6E9H - chains A and B; structure by X-ray diffraction, 2.00 A resolution.

Chain A:
Molecule: Bovine ultralong antibody BOV-3 heavy chain
Source organism: Bos taurus
Notes: antibody fragment or engineered binder
Chain sequence (276 residues; numbered 27 to 302; the number before each row is that of its first residue):
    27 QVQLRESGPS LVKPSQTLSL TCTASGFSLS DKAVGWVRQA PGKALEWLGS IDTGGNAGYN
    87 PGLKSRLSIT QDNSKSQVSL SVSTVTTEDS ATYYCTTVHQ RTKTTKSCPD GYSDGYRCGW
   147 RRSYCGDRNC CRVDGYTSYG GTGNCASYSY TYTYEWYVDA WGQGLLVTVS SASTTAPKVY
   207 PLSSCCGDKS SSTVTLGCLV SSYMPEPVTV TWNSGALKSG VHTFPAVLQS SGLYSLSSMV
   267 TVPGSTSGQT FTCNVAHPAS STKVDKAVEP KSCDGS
Not modelled in the structure: 27-28, 162-168, 214-215, 270-274, 297-302
Cystine bridges: C48-C121, C134-C156, C144-C157, C151-C171, C224-C279

Chain B:
Molecule: Bovine ultralong antibody BOV-3 light chain
Source organism: Bos taurus
UniProtKB: Q3T101 (Q3T101_BOVIN); the author numbering skips numbers that UniProt does not, so the offset changes along the chain: 1-9 = UniProt 20-28; 11-217 = UniProt 29-235
Chain sequence (216 residues; numbered 1 to 217; 1 number in that range is skipped by the numbering (no residue carries it; nothing is unmodelled there); the number before each row is that of its first residue):
     1 EAVLNQPSS
    11 VSGSLGQRVS ITCSGSSSNV GNGYVSWYQL IPGSAPRTLI YGDTSRASGV PDRFSGSRSG
    71 NTATLTISSL QAEDEADYFC ASAEDSSSNA VFGSGTTLTV LGQPKSPPSV TLFPPSTEEL
   131 NGNKATLVCL ISDFYPGSVT VVWKADGSTI TRNVETTRAS KQSNSKYAAS SYLSLTSSDW
   191 KSKGSYSCEV THEGSTVTKT VKPSECS
Not modelled in the structure: 1
Sequence notes: conflict E1 (Gln20 in Q3T101), N5 (Thr24 in Q3T101), A82 (Pro100 in Q3T101)
Cystine bridges: C23-C90, C139-C198

Interface between chain A and chain B:
Residue-residue contacts - 85 pairs, chain A then chain B:
  Q65(A) - L40(B)
  Q65(A) - F89(B)
  A70(A) - F89(B)  hydrophobic
  A70(A) - G103(B)
  A70(A) - S104(B)
  L71(A) - L40(B)  hydrophobic
  L71(A) - F89(B)  hydrophobic
  L71(A) - F102(B)
  E72(A) - F102(B)
  W73(A) - S98(B)  hydrogen bond (side chain-backbone)
  W73(A) - A100(B)
  W73(A) - F102(B)
  G84(A) - S98(B)
  P87(A) - N99(B)
  Y120(A) - P46(B)
  H125(A) - Y34(B)
  Q126(A) - S97(B)
  Q126(A) - S98(B)
  R127(A) - S97(B)
  T128(A) - S97(B)  hydrogen bond
  Y178(A) - N32(B)  hydrogen bond (backbone-side chain)
  T179(A) - N32(B)
  Y180(A) - N32(B)  hydrogen bond (backbone-side chain)
  Y180(A) - Y34(B)
  Y180(A) - A93(B)
  Y180(A) - D95(B)
  Y180(A) - S96(B)
  Y180(A) - S97(B)
  E181(A) - Y34(B)
  E181(A) - S97(B)
  W182(A) - Y34(B)
  W182(A) - S36(B)
  W182(A) - Y38(B)
  W182(A) - A91(B)  hydrophobic
  W182(A) - A93(B)  hydrophobic
  W182(A) - S97(B)
  W182(A) - A100(B)
  W182(A) - F102(B)  hydrophobic
  Y183(A) - Y34(B)
  Y183(A) - S36(B)
  Y183(A) - Y38(B)
  Y183(A) - Y51(B)  hydrophobic
  V184(A) - Y38(B)  hydrogen bond (backbone-side chain)
  V184(A) - T48(B)  hydrogen bond (backbone-side chain)
  W187(A) - Y38(B)
  W187(A) - P46(B)
  W187(A) - T48(B)  hydrogen bond
  G188(A) - A45(B)
  Y206(A) - S126(B)
  Y206(A) - E128(B)
  Y206(A) - E129(B)
  P207(A) - S126(B)
  L208(A) - F123(B)  hydrophobic
  S209(A) - F123(B)
  S209(A) - P124(B)
  C211(A) - P124(B)  hydrophobic
  C211(A) - C216(B)  disulfide
  C212(A) - E215(B)  hydrogen bond (backbone-backbone)
  T221(A) - F123(B)
  L222(A) - F123(B)
  L225(A) - T136(B)
  L225(A) - Y182(B)  hydrophobic
  H248(A) - S142(B)
  H248(A) - Q172(B)  hydrogen bond
  H248(A) - A178(B)
  F250(A) - L140(B)  hydrophobic
  F250(A) - I141(B)
  F250(A) - A178(B)  hydrophobic
  F250(A) - A179(B)
  F250(A) - S180(B)
  P251(A) - S170(B)
  P251(A) - S180(B)
  V253(A) - E165(B)
  V253(A) - T167(B)
  V253(A) - Y182(B)  hydrophobic
  L254(A) - E165(B)
  Q255(A) - E165(B)
  Q255(A) - S184(B)
  S261(A) - Y182(B)
  L262(A) - Y182(B)
  S263(A) - V138(B)
  S263(A) - Y182(B)  hydrogen bond
  M265(A) - T121(B)
  M265(A) - L140(B)  hydrophobic
  K292(A) - E128(B)  salt bridge
Interface residues without a listed pair, chain A (51 interface residues in all): V63, S76, Y85, D185, Q189, V205, S210, G223, A252, S256
Interface residues without a listed pair, chain B (46 interface residues in all): R47, T166, V211
Inter-chain disulfides: C211(A)-C216(B)

Summary:
51 residues of chain A face 46 of chain B across their interface; the contacts include 1 disulfide bond, 10
hydrogen bonds and 1 salt bridge. Among the polar pairs are K292(A)-E128(B), W73(A)-S98(B) and T128(A)-S97(B).
Chain A is Bovine ultralong antibody BOV-3 heavy chain and chain B is Bovine ultralong antibody BOV-3 light
chain, both from Bos taurus; the structure, The crystal structure of bovine ultralong antibody BOV-3, was
determined by X-ray diffraction (same publication as 6E9I, 6E9K, 6E9Q and 6E9U).
